PDB entry 3KWQ | X-ray diffraction, 3.50 A resolution | chains E and J of the 10 polymer chains in the assembly

Chain E:
Protein: Histone H3.2
From: Xenopus laevis
UniProt: P84233 (H32_XENLA); residues 38-135 here correspond to UniProt positions 39-136 (UniProt number = residue number + 1)
Amino-acid sequence (98 residues; row label = number of the first residue in the row):
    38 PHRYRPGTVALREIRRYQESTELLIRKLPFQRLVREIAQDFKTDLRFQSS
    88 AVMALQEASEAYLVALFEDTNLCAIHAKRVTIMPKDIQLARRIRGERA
Construct notes: engineered mutation Glu56 (Lys57 in P84233)
UniProt features mapped onto this chain:
  - modified residue: Tyr41 (Phosphotyrosine), Ser57 (Phosphoserine), Lys64 (N6-(2-hydroxyisobutyryl)lysine), Lys79 (N6,N6,N6-trimethyllysine), Thr80 (Phosphothreonine), Ser86 (Phosphoserine), Thr107 (Phosphothreonine), Lys115 (N6-acetyllysine), Lys122 (N6-(2-hydroxyisobutyryl)lysine)
  - lipidation: Cys110 (S-palmitoyl cysteine)

Chain J:
Molecule: 146-nt DNA strand
Sequence (146 nucleotides; numbered 147 to 292; the number before each row is that of its first residue):
   147 ATCAATATCCACCTGCAGATTCTACCAAAAGTGTATTTGGAAACTGCTCC
   197 ATCAAAAGGCATGTTCAGCGGAATTCCGCTGAACATGCCTTTTGATGGAG
   247 CAGTTTCCAAATACACTTTTGGTAGAATCTGCAGGTGGATATTGAT

Interface between chain E and chain J:
Pairs across the interface (26):
  Pro38(E) with DA291(J), sugar contact
  Arg40(E) with DG290(J), phosphate contact; DA291(J), phosphate contact
  Tyr41(E) with DT289(J), phosphate contact; DG290(J), phosphate contact
  Arg42(E) with DC215(J), salt bridge to the phosphate; DG290(J), hydrogen bond to the phosphate
  Pro43(E) with DG214(J), phosphate contact; DC215(J), sugar contact
  Thr45(E) with DT289(J), phosphate contact; DG290(J), hydrogen bond to the phosphate
  Arg63(E) with DC206(J), sugar contact; DA207(J), phosphate contact
  Arg72(E) with DA197(J), salt bridge to the phosphate
  Arg83(E) with DC196(J), sugar contact; DA197(J), phosphate contact
  Phe84(E) with DC196(J), sugar contact; DA197(J), hydrogen bond to the phosphate
  Gln85(E) with DC196(J), phosphate contact
  Ser86(E) with DC196(J), hydrogen bond to the phosphate
  Arg116(E) with DG217(J), phosphate contact; DA218(J), phosphate contact
  Val117(E) with DG217(J), hydrogen bond to the phosphate
  Thr118(E) with DG216(J), phosphate contact; DG217(J), hydrogen bond to the phosphate
  Met120(E) with DA218(J), phosphate contact
Interface residues without a listed pair, chain E (19 interface residues in all): His39, Leu82, Lys115

In short:
The interface between chain E and chain J involves 19 residues on one side and 12 on the other, with 6
hydrogen bonds and 2 salt bridges. Among the polar pairs are Arg42(E)-DG290(J), Thr45(E)-DG290(J) and
Phe84(E)-DA197(J).
Here chain E is Histone H3.2 (Xenopus laevis) and chain J is a 146-nt DNA strand. Entry 3KWQ (Structural
characterization of H3K56Q nucleosomes and nucleosomal arrays) was determined by X-ray diffraction together
with 3KXB from the same study.
